1ERO - chain A; structure by X-ray diffraction, 2.10 A resolution.

Chain A:
Protein: Tem-1 beta-lactamase
Source organism: Escherichia coli
Notes: EC 3.5.2.6
UniProt: P62593 (BLAT_ECOLI); residues 26-288 here correspond to UniProt positions 24-286 (UniProt number = residue number - 2)
Chain sequence (263 residues; each row starts with the number of its first residue):
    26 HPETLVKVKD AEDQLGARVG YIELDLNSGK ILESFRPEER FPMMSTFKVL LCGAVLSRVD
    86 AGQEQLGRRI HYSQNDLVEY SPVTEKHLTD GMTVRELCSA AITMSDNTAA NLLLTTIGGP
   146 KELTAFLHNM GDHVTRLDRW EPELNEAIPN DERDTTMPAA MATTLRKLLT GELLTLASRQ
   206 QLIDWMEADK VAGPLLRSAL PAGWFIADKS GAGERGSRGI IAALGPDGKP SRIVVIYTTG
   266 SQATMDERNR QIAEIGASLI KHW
Modified positions: Ser70 (covalent link with bjp)
Swiss-Prot annotation at these positions:
  - active site: Ser70 (Acyl-ester intermediate), Glu168 (Proton acceptor)
  - binding site (substrate): Lys234 to Gly236
Disulfide bonds: Cys77-Cys123
Covalently attached groups: (1R)-2-phenylacetamido-2-(3-carboxyphenyl)ethyl boronic acid (BJP) linked to Ser70
Ligand contacts: BJP ((1R)-2-phenylacetamido-2-(3-carboxyphenyl)ethyl boronic acid): Met69, Lys73, Glu104, Tyr105, Ser130, Asn132, Glu166, Pro167, Leu169, Asn170, Val216, Lys234, Ser235, Gly236, Ala237, Gly238, Glu239, Arg243

In short:
Covalently linked compound BJP: at Ser70. Curated annotation (UniProt) lists active-site residues Ser70 and
Glu168 and 3 substrate-binding residues.
Chain A is Tem-1 beta-lactamase (Escherichia coli); the structure, X-ray crystal structure of tem-1 beta
lactamase in complex with a designed boronic acid inhibitor (1R)-2-phenylacetamido-2-(3-carboxyphenyl)ethyl
..., was determined by X-ray diffraction together with 1ERM and 1ERQ from the same study.
